PDB entry 6OIS | electron microscopy, 3.60 A resolution | chains E and F of the 6 polymer chains in the assembly

== Chain E (and F) ==
Molecule: Protein DEFECTIVE IN MERISTEM SILENCING 3
From: Arabidopsis thaliana
Notes: chain F of this document is another copy of the same molecule, construct and numbering; everything in this record applies to it too
UniProt: Q94A79 (DMS3_ARATH); residues 2-420 here = UniProt positions 2-420
Amino-acid sequence (449 residues; each row starts with the number of its first residue; numbers below 1 keep their minus sign (Met-2 is residue -2)):
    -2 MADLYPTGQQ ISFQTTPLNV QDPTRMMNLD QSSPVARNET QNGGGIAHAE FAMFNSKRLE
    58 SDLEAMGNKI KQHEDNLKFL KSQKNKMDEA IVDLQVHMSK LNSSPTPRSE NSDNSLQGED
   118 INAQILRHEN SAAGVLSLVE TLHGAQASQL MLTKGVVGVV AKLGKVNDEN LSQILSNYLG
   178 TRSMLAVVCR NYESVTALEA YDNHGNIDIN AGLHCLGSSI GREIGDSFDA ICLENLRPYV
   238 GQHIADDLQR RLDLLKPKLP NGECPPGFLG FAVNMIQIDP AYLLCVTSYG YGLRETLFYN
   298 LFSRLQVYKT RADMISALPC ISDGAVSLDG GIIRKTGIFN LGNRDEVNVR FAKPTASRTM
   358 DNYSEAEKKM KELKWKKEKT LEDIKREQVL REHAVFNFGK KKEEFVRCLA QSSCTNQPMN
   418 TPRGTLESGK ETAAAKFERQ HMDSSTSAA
Unresolved in the structure: -2 to 51, 99-116, 140-146, 406-446 (chain F: -2 to 116, 140-146, 353-446)
Sequence notes: initiating methionine (-2); expression tag (-1 to 1, 421-446)
From the paper describing this entry:
  - mutagenesis - G339E: decreased binding to Protein RDM1

== Interface between chain E and chain F ==
Contacting residue pairs (68):
  Arg179(E) with Arg331(F)
  Tyr189(E) with Ile312(F); Phe336(F), hydrophobic
  Val192(E) with Leu338(F), hydrophobic
  Glu196(E) with Leu338(F)
  Tyr198(E) with Arg308(F); Leu338(F); Gly339(F)
  Ile204(E) with Gly339(F); Asn340(F)
  His211(E) with Asn340(F)
  Ile221(E) with Asn340(F), hydrogen bond (backbone-side chain)
  Gly222(E) with Asn340(F); Asp342(F)
  Asp223(E) with Asn340(F); Asp342(F)
  Ser224(E) with Asn340(F), hydrogen bond (backbone-backbone); Asp342(F), hydrogen bond (backbone-side chain)
  Phe225(E) with Asn337(F); Leu338(F), hydrogen bond (backbone-backbone)
  Asp226(E) with Ile335(F); Phe336(F); Asn337(F)
  Ala227(E) with Gly334(F); Ile335(F); Phe336(F), hydrogen bond (backbone-backbone); Leu338(F), hydrophobic
  Ile228(E) with Gly334(F)
  Cys229(E) with Gly334(F), hydrogen bond (backbone-backbone); Phe336(F), hydrophobic
  Asn232(E) with Thr333(F), hydrogen bond (backbone-side chain); Gly334(F)
  Leu233(E) with Gly334(F)
  Arg234(E) with Thr333(F)
  Asn297(E) with Lys332(F)
  Arg308(E) with Tyr198(F), hydrogen bond
  Ile312(E) with Tyr189(F)
  Leu315(E) with Asn232(F)
  Arg331(E) with Arg179(F)
  Lys332(E) with Asn297(F)
  Thr333(E) with Asn232(F), hydrogen bond (side chain-backbone)
  Gly334(E) with Ala227(F); Cys229(F), hydrogen bond (backbone-side chain); Asn232(F); Leu233(F)
  Ile335(E) with Asp226(F); Ala227(F); Ile228(F), hydrophobic
  Phe336(E) with Tyr189(F), hydrophobic; Asp226(F); Ala227(F), hydrogen bond (backbone-backbone); Cys229(F), hydrophobic
  Asn337(E) with Arg179(F); Ser224(F); Phe225(F)
  Leu338(E) with Val192(F), hydrophobic; Glu196(F); Ser224(F); Phe225(F), hydrogen bond (backbone-backbone); Ala227(F), hydrophobic
  Gly339(E) with Ile204(F)
  Asn340(E) with Ile221(F), hydrogen bond (side chain-backbone); Gly222(F); Asp223(F); Ser224(F), hydrogen bond (backbone-backbone)
  Arg341(E) with Ile204(F)
  Asp342(E) with Arg179(F), salt bridge; Ser224(F), hydrogen bond
Interface residues without a listed pair, chain F (34 interface residues in all): His211, Arg234, Arg341

== In short ==
35 residues of chain E face 34 of chain F across their interface, with 15 hydrogen bonds and 1 salt bridge.
Polar pairs include Asp342(E)-Arg179(F), Ile221(E)-Asn340(F) and Ser224(E)-Asp342(F). The paper reports that
G339E of chain E reduces binding to Protein RDM1.
Chain E and chain F are both Protein DEFECTIVE IN MERISTEM SILENCING 3 (Arabidopsis thaliana); the structure,
CryoEM structure of Arabidopsis DR complex (DMS3-RDM1), was determined by electron microscopy, deposited
together with 6OIT.
